Entry 1N36 (X-ray diffraction, 3.65 A resolution); this record covers chains A and C of the 21 polymer chains in the assembly.

== Chain A ==
Molecule: 16S ribosomal RNA
From: Thermus thermophilus
Sequence (1522 nucleotides; each row starts with the number of its first residue; note: 42 numbers in that range are skipped by the numbering (no residue carries them; nothing is unmodelled there); a row labelled like 190A-190L holds insertion residues (190A, then the next letters in order); numbering starts at 0):
     0 UUUGUUGGAG AGUUUGAUCC UGGCUCAGGG UGAACGCUGG CGGCGUGCCU AAGACAUGCA
    60 AGUCGUGCGG G
    73 CCGCGGGGUU UU
    88 ACUCCG
    95 UGGUC
   101 AGCGGCGGAC GGGUGAGUAA CGCGUGGGU
  129A G
   130 ACCUACCCGG AAGAGGGGGA CAACCCGGGG AAACUCGGGC UAAUCCCCCA UGUGGACCCG
   190 C
190A-190L CCCUUGGGGUGU
   191 GUCCAAAGGG CUUU
   216 GCCCGCUUCC GGAUGGGCCC GCGUCCCAUC AGCUAGUUGG UGGGGUAAUG GCCCACCAAG
   276 GCGACGACGG GUAGCCGGUC UGAGAGGAUG GCCGGCCACA GGGGCACUGA GACACGGGCC
   336 CCACUCCUAC GGGAGGCAGC AGUUAGGAAU CUUCCGCAAU GGGCGCAAGC CUGACGGAGC
   396 GACGCCGCUU GGAGGAAGAA GCCCUUCGGG GUGUAAACUC CUGAA
   442 CCCGGGACGA AACCCCCGAC GA
   474 GGGGACUGAC GGUACCGGG
   494 GUAAUAGCGC CGGCCAACUC CGUGCCAGCA GCCGCGGUAA UACGGAGGGC GCGAGCGUUA
   554 CCCGGAUUCA CUGGGCGUAA AGGGCGUGUA GGCGGCCUGG GGCGUCCCAU GUGAAAGACC
   614 ACGGCUCAAC CGUGGGGGAG CGUGGGAUAC GCUCAGGCUA GACGGUGGGA GAGGGUGGUG
   674 GAAUUCCCGG AGUAGCGGUG AAAUGCGCAG AUACCGGGAG GAACGCCGAU GGCGAAGGCA
   734 GCCACCUGGU CCACCCGUGA CGCUGAGGCG CGAAAGCGUG GGGAGCAAAC CGGAUUAGAU
   794 ACCCGGGUAG UCCACGCCCU AAACGAUGCG CGCUAGGUCU CUGGGUCU
   848 CCUGGGGGCC GAAGCUAACG CGUUAAGCGC GCCGCCUGGG GAGUACGGCC GCAAGGCUGA
   908 AACUCAAAGG AAUUGACGGG GGCCCGCACA AGCGGUGGAG CAUGUGGUUU AAUUCGAAGC
   968 AACGCGAAGA ACCUUACCAG GCCUUGACAU GCUAGG
 1003A G
  1004 AACCCGGGUG AAAGCCUGGG GUGCCCC
1030A-1030D GCGA
  1031 GGGGAGCCCU AGCACAGGUG CUGCAUGGCC GUCGUCAGCU CGUGCCGUGA GGUGUUGGGU
  1091 UAAGUCCCGC AACGAGCGCA ACCCCCGCCG UUAGUUGCCA GCGGUUCGGC CGGGCACUCU
  1151 AACGGGACUG CCCGCGAAA
  1171 GCGGGAGGAA GGAGGGGACG ACGUCUGGUC AGCAUGGCCC UUACGGCCUG GGCGACACAC
  1231 GUGCUACAAU GCCCACUACA AAGCGAUGCC ACCCGGCAAC GGGGAGCUAA UCGCAAAAAG
  1291 GUGGGCCCAG UUCGGAUUGG GGUCUGCAAC CCGACCCCAU GAAGCCGGAA UCGCUAGUAA
  1351 UCGCGGAUCA G
 1361A C
  1362 CAUGCCGCGG UGAAUACGUU CCCGGGCCUU GUACACACCG CCCGUCACGC CAUGGGAGCG
  1422 GGCUCUACCC GAAGUCGCCG GG
  1446 AGCCUACGGG
  1459 CAGGCGCCGA GGGUAGGGCC CGUGACUGGG GCGAAGUCGU AACAAGGUAG CUGUACCGGA
  1519 AGGUGCGGCU GGAUCACCUC CUUUCU
Unresolved in the structure: 0-4, 1535-1538

== Chain C ==
Protein: 30S ribosomal protein S3
From: Thermus thermophilus
UniProt: P80372 (RS3_THET8); residues 1-239 here = UniProt positions 1-239
Chain sequence (239 residues; numbered 1 to 239; the number before each row is that of its first residue):
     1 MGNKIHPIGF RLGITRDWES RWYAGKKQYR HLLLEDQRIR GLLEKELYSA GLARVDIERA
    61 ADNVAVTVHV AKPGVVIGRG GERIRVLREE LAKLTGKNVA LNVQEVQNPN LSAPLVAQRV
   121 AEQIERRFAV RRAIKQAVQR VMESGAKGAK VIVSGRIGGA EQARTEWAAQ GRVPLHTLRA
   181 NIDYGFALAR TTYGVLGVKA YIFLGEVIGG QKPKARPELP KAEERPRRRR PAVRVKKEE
Unresolved in the structure: 1, 208-239

== Interface between chain A and chain C ==
Pairs across the interface (59):
  U421(A) / Arg-127(C)  hydrogen bond to the base
  A532(A) / Gly-158(C)  hydrogen bond to the base
  A532(A) / Gly-159(C)  hydrogen bond to the base
  A532(A) / Ala-160(C)  base contact
  A532(A) / Glu-161(C)  phosphate contact
  A1055(A) / Arg-156(C)  hydrogen bond to the base
  A1055(A) / Glu-161(C)  hydrogen bond to the sugar
  A1055(A) / Tyr-193(C)  base contact
  A1055(A) / Gly-194(C)  base contact
  U1056(A) / Gly-155(C)  phosphate contact
  U1056(A) / Ala-163(C)  sugar contact
  U1056(A) / Val-195(C)  base contact
  G1057(A) / Ser-154(C)  hydrogen bond to the phosphate
  G1057(A) / Gly-155(C)  hydrogen bond to the phosphate
  G1057(A) / Phe-186(C)  sugar contact
  G1057(A) / Val-195(C)  sugar contact
  G1057(A) / Leu-196(C)  sugar contact
  G1057(A) / Gly-197(C)  sugar contact
  G1058(A) / Ser-154(C)  phosphate contact
  G1058(A) / Phe-186(C)  sugar contact
  C1059(A) / Lys-199(C)  salt bridge to the phosphate
  C1060(A) / Gly-2(C)  base contact
  C1060(A) / Lys-4(C)  phosphate contact
  G1061(A) / Gly-2(C)  phosphate contact
  U1062(A) / Asn-3(C)  base contact
  G1106(A) / Gly-171(C)  sugar contact
  G1106(A) / Arg-172(C)  phosphate contact
  C1107(A) / Arg-172(C)  phosphate contact
  C1107(A) / Val-173(C)  sugar contact
  C1107(A) / Pro-174(C)  phosphate contact
  C1107(A) / Leu-175(C)  phosphate contact
  G1108(A) / Pro-174(C)  phosphate contact
  G1108(A) / Leu-175(C)  phosphate contact
  G1108(A) / His-176(C)  salt bridge to the phosphate
  C1109(A) / His-176(C)  salt bridge to the phosphate
  A1111(A) / His-176(C)  hydrogen bond to the base
  A1111(A) / Thr-177(C)  hydrogen bond to the base
  A1111(A) / Arg-179(C)  base contact
  C1112(A) / His-176(C)  hydrogen bond to the base
  C1112(A) / Thr-177(C)  base contact
  C1112(A) / Leu-178(C)  hydrogen bond to the base
  C1112(A) / Arg-179(C)  hydrogen bond to the sugar
  A1188(A) / Phe-10(C)  sugar contact
  C1189(A) / Ile-5(C)  phosphate contact
  C1189(A) / Phe-10(C)  sugar contact
  C1189(A) / His-176(C)  hydrogen bond to the sugar
  G1190(A) / Asn-3(C)  sugar contact
  G1190(A) / Lys-4(C)  phosphate contact
  G1190(A) / Ile-5(C)  hydrogen bond to the phosphate
  G1190(A) / His-176(C)  sugar contact
  A1191(A) / Asn-3(C)  hydrogen bond to the phosphate
  A1191(A) / Lys-4(C)  phosphate contact
  G1193(A) / Asn-3(C)  base contact
  G1193(A) / Trp-167(C)  phosphate contact
  U1205(A) / Gly-194(C)  sugar contact
  U1205(A) / Val-195(C)  hydrogen bond to the sugar
  G1206(A) / Thr-191(C)  sugar contact
  G1206(A) / Tyr-193(C)  sugar contact
  G1206(A) / Gly-194(C)  hydrogen bond to the sugar
Also at the interface, not in a pair above, chain A (28 interface residues in all): G1064, A1110, C1113, C1192, G1197
Also at the interface, not in a pair above, chain C (36 interface residues in all): Ile-14, Thr-165, Leu-188, Thr-192

== Summary ==
28 residues of chain A and 36 residues of chain C are in contact; the contacts include 17 hydrogen bonds and 3
salt bridges. Polar contacts include U421(A)/Arg-127(C), A532(A)/Gly-158(C) and A532(A)/Gly-159(C).
Chain A is 16S ribosomal RNA and chain C is 30S ribosomal protein S3, both from Thermus thermophilus; the
structure, Structure of the Thermus thermophilus 30S ribosomal subunit in the presence of crystallographically
disordered codon and ..., was determined by X-ray diffraction (same publication as 1N32, 1N33 and 1N34).
